1NCA - chains N and L of the 3 polymer chains in the assembly; structure by X-ray diffraction, 2.50 A resolution.

== Chain N ==
Name: Influenza A subtype N9 neuraminidase
Source organism: Influenza A virus
Notes: EC 3.2.1.18
Reference sequence: P03472 (NRAM_IATRA); the construct lacks a stretch of the UniProt sequence and is renumbered around it, so the offset changes along the chain: 81-169 = UniProt 82-170; 170-333 = UniProt 172-335; 335-392 = UniProt 336-393; 394-412 = UniProt 394-412; 1 more segments
Sequence (389 residues; row label = number of the first residue in the row; note: 2 numbers in that range are skipped by the numbering (no residue carries them; nothing is unmodelled there); a row labelled like 412A-412B holds insertion residues (412A, then the next letters in order)):
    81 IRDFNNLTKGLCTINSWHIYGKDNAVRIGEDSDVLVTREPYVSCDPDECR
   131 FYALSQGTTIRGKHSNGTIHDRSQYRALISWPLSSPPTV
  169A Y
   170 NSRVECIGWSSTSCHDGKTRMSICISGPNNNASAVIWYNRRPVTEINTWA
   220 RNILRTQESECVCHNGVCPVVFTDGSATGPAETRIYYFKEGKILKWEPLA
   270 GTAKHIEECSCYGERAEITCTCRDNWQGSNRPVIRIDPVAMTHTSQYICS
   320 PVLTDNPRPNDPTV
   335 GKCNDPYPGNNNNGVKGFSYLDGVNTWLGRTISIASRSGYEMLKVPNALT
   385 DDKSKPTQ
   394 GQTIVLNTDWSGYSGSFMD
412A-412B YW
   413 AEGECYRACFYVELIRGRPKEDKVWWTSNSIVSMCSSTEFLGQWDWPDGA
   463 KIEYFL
Disulfide bonds: Cys-92/Cys-417, Cys-124/Cys-129, Cys-175/Cys-193, Cys-183/Cys-230, Cys-232/Cys-237, Cys-278/Cys-291, Cys-280/Cys-289, Cys-318/Cys-337, Cys-421/Cys-447
Covalent attachments: N-acetylglucosamine (NAG) linked to Asn-86, Asn-146; glycan linked to Asn-200
UniProt features mapped onto this chain:
  - active site: Asp-151 (Proton donor/acceptor), Tyr-406 (Nucleophile)
  - binding site (substrate): Arg-118, Arg-152, Glu-276, Glu-277, Arg-292, Arg-371
  - binding site (Ca(2+)): Asp-293, Gly-297, Asp-324, Asn-347
  - glycosylation (N-linked (GlcNAc...) asparagine): Asn-86, Asn-146, Asn-200

== Chain L ==
Name: IGG2A-kappa NC41 fab (light chain)
Source organism: Mus musculus
Notes: antibody fragment or engineered binder
Sequence (214 residues; row label = number of the first residue in the row):
     1 DIVMTQSPKFMSTSVGDRVTITCKASQDVSTAVVWYQQKPGQSPKLLIYW
    51 ASTRHIGVPDRFAGSGSGTDYTLTISSVQAEDLALYYCQQHYSPPWTFGG
   101 GTKLEIKRADAAPTVSIFPPSSEQLTSGGASVVCFLNNFYPKDINVKWKI
   151 DGSERQNGVLNSWTDQDSKDSTYSMSSTLTLTKDEYERHNSYTCEATHKT
   201 STSPIVKSFNRNEC
Disulfide bonds: Cys-23/Cys-88, Cys-134/Cys-194
Differences from the reference sequence: conflict Thr-20 (Ser in Y11589), Ile-21 (Val in Y11589), Asp-28 (Ile in Y11589), 18 further conflict positions vs the reference (Y11589) not listed

== Chain N / chain L interface ==
Contacting residue pairs (18; chain N residue first):
  Pro-326(N) / Trp-50(L)
  Arg-327(N) / Tyr-49(L)  hydrogen bond (backbone-side chain)
  Pro-328(N) / Tyr-49(L)
  Pro-328(N) / Thr-53(L)
  Asn-329(N) / His-55(L)
  Asn-329(N) / Ile-56(L)
  Gly-343(N) / Thr-53(L)
  Asn-344(N) / Trp-50(L)
  Asn-344(N) / Thr-53(L)  hydrogen bond
  Asn-345(N) / Ser-52(L)
  Asn-347(N) / Trp-50(L)
  Ile-368(N) / Tyr-49(L)
  Ala-369(N) / Trp-50(L)  hydrogen bond (backbone-side chain)
  Pro-431(N) / Tyr-92(L)
  Pro-431(N) / Ser-93(L)
  Lys-432(N) / His-91(L)
  Lys-432(N) / Tyr-92(L)
  Lys-432(N) / Pro-94(L)
Interface residues without a listed pair, chain N (14 interface residues in all): Ile-149, Asp-434
Interface residues without a listed pair, chain L (11 interface residues in all): Trp-96

== Overview ==
Chain N and chain L form an interface of 14 and 11 residues respectively, with 3 hydrogen bonds. Polar pairs
include Arg-327(N)/Tyr-49(L), Asn-344(N)/Thr-53(L) and Ala-369(N)/Trp-50(L). From UniProt: active-site
residues Asp-151(N) and Tyr-406(N), 6 substrate-binding residues and 4 Ca2+-binding residues on chain N.
Here chain N is Influenza A subtype N9 neuraminidase (Influenza A virus) and chain L is IGG2A-kappa NC41 fab
(light chain) (Mus musculus). Entry 1NCA (Refined crystal structure of the influenza virus N9
neuraminidase-NC41 fab complex) was determined by X-ray diffraction, deposited together with 1NCD.
